Entry 8HE5 (electron microscopy, 6.95 A resolution (low resolution: residue-level contacts below are approximate; hydrogen-bond / salt-bridge calls are withheld)); this record covers chains N and a of the 25 polymer chains in the assembly.

Chain N:
Molecule: 198-nt DNA strand
Sequence (198 nucleotides; numbered -125 to 72; the number before each row is that of its first residue; numbers below 1 keep their minus sign (DG-125 is residue -125)):
  -125 GCTTACGTCA GTCTGGCCAT CTTTGTGTTT GGTGTGTTTG GGTGGTGGCC GTTTTCGTTG
   -65 TTTTTTTCTG TCTCGTGCCT GGTGTCTTGG GTGTAATCCC CTTGGCGGTT AAAACGCGGG
    -5 GGACAGCGCG TACGTGCGTT TAAGCGGTGC TAGAGCTGTC TACGACCAAT TGAGCGGCCT
    55 CGGCACCGGG ATTCTGAT
Not modelled in the structure: -125 to -82, -70 to -59

Chain a:
Name: Histone H3.1
Source organism: Homo sapiens
Chain sequence (139 residues; row label = number of the first residue in the row; numbers below 1 keep their minus sign (Gly-3 is residue -3)):
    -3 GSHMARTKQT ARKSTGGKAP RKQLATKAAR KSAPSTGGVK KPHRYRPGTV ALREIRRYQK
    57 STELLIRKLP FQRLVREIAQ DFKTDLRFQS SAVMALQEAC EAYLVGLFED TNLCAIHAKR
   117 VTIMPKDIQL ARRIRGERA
Not modelled in the structure: -3 to 37, 135

Interface between chain N and chain a:
Contacting residue pairs (24):
  DG8(N) with Arg40(a); Pro43(a); Gly44(a)
  DT9(N) with Arg40(a); Tyr41(a); Arg42(a); Pro43(a); Gly44(a); Thr45(a); Val46(a); Ala47(a)
  DG10(N) with His39(a); Arg40(a); Val46(a); Arg49(a)
  DA17(N) with Arg63(a); Leu65(a); Arg69(a)
  DG18(N) with Arg63(a); Lys64(a); Leu65(a); Pro66(a)
  DA26(N) with Arg83(a)
  DG27(N) with Asp81(a)
Other interface residues (no listed pair), chain N (8 interface residues in all): DA-1
Other interface residues (no listed pair), chain a (18 interface residues in all): Lys115

Overview:
8 residues of chain N and 18 residues of chain a are in contact.
Here chain N is a 198-nt DNA strand and chain a is Histone H3.1 (Homo sapiens). Entry 8HE5 (RNA polymerase II
elongation complex bound with Rad26 and Elf1, stalled at SHL(-3.5) of the nucleosome) was determined by
electron microscopy, deposited together with 7WBV, 7WBW and 7WBX.
